7UM1 - chains d and D of the 5 polymer chains in the assembly; structure by electron microscopy, 4.20 A resolution (low resolution: residue-level contacts below are approximate; hydrogen-bond / salt-bridge calls are withheld).

== Chain d ==
Name: DNA-directed RNA polymerase beta' subunit
Source organism: Bacillus phage AR9
Notes: engineered mutation(s): N-terminal His-tag
UniProtKB: A0A172JIH0 (A0A172JIH0_9CAUD); residue numbers follow UniProt; this construct covers 1-426
Chain sequence (448 residues; each row starts with the number of its first residue; numbers below 1 keep their minus sign (Met-21 is residue -21)):
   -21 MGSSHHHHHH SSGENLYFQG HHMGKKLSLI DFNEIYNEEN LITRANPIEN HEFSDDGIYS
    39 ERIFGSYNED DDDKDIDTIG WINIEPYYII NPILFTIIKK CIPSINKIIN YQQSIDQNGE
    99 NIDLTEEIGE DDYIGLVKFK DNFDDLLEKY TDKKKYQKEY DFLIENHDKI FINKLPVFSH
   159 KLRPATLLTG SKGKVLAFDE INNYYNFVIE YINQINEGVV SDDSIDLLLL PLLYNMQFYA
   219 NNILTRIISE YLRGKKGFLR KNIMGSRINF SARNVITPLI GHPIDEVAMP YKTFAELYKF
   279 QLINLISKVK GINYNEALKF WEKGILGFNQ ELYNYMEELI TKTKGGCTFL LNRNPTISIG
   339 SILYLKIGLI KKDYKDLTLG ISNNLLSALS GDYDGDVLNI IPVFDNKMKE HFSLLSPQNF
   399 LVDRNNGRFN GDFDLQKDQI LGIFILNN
Disordered / not traced: -21 to 0
Construct notes: expression tag (-21 to 0)

== Chain D ==
Name: DNA-directed RNA polymerase
Source organism: Bacillus phage AR9
Notes: EC 2.7.7.6
UniProtKB: A0A172JI62 (A0A172JI62_9CAUD); residues 1-631 here = UniProt positions 1-631
Chain sequence (631 residues; each row starts with the number of its first residue):
     1 MEKTYNLNDI LLSNEYEKIK EDIKEEIIND MASKKVKYSN TSEFAKNDFL KDEFIDLVVD
    61 GETYEITYGN LITLLIVARP FNHFKVPMTE DLLFDLSDLK EYQNYYTTLL EHFGYSNEIK
   121 SIIKDVISEL AIFSGDINVT FGNTVSIKSL IDLGNKVKRF RELLHYRLPN DEALEFNDIE
   181 AIIKKNLDEI MKILSETDNM LRYYIDSGAG INSKQFGQVL SLVGSKPDLF GKIIPYPINT
   241 SFLRGLDVRS FYINALGARK ALITNYQQVR NSGYLTRKIS MLLMDTKLID LDDCGSHENN
   301 YLSINVENKD VLKRFSKRSY LNNNGELVEI DINDESLIGQ VIKIPSPTTC ASNEGVCRKC
   361 YGKLFDINKD LNIGMIAVLL LTDPLTQRLL SAKHLLETRS SKIDWGTNFE ENFIVNRNLI
   421 YPKVYNGTVI IKEDDFKEDE ETEEQVFDTF TLKSGNRFIS ISSPMRLFLN KDLKKQLDES
   481 FYNIEEMQFE IPLNKLDEGD SFATFIMDNN ELSKPLREIK DLIETNKYIK DHNVNEVVNY
   541 FIYLLNESGI NIQSVHSELI IREMMKLDDS DRTQFKNDKM PDYEIFRITD ANLKGDSLSR
   601 SLLFEQVKKQ LTTLDYDTFN KTKSSILDKL L
Disordered / not traced: 395-510
Bound ions: Zn2+: Cys294, Cys350, Cys357, Cys360

== Chain d / chain D interface ==
Residue-residue contacts (86; chain d residue first):
  Met1(d) - Leu598(D)
  Met1(d) - Lys623(D)
  Met1(d) - Ser624(D)
  Met1(d) - Asp628(D)
  Gly2(d) - Asp628(D)
  Lys3(d) - Leu598(D)
  Lys4(d) - Leu598(D)
  Lys4(d) - Thr622(D)
  Leu5(d) - Phe619(D)
  Ser6(d) - Phe619(D)
  Ile71(d) - Leu611(D)
  Ile71(d) - Thr612(D)
  Ile75(d) - Thr612(D)
  Ile75(d) - Leu614(D)
  Lys78(d) - Leu614(D)
  Lys136(d) - Leu614(D)
  Lys136(d) - Asp617(D)
  Phe140(d) - Leu614(D)
  Thr223(d) - Lys608(D)
  Leu230(d) - Val607(D)
  Lys233(d) - Arg277(D)
  Leu237(d) - Leu602(D)
  Leu237(d) - Leu603(D)
  Arg238(d) - Val607(D)
  Ile241(d) - Leu630(D)
  Met242(d) - Leu603(D)
  Met242(d) - Leu630(D)
  Gly259(d) - Ile132(D)
  Pro261(d) - Ser128(D)
  Ile262(d) - Lys124(D)
  Ile262(d) - Ser128(D)
  Asp263(d) - Lys124(D)
  Ile335(d) - Leu379(D)
  Ile335(d) - Asp383(D)
  Ser336(d) - Leu379(D)
  Ser336(d) - Asp383(D)
  Ile337(d) - Leu379(D)
  Asn362(d) - Ile127(D)
  Gln396(d) - Asn117(D)
  Gln396(d) - Lys120(D)
  Gln396(d) - Ser121(D)
  Leu399(d) - Ile123(D)
  Val400(d) - Leu110(D)
  Val400(d) - Lys120(D)
  Arg402(d) - Ile367(D)
  Arg402(d) - Asn368(D)
  Arg402(d) - Leu371(D)
  Arg402(d) - Ile376(D)
  Asn403(d) - Lys317(D)
  Asn403(d) - Leu380(D)
  Asn403(d) - Asn551(D)
  Asn403(d) - Ile552(D)
  Asn403(d) - Gln553(D)
  Asn403(d) - His556(D)
  Asn404(d) - Lys317(D)
  Gly405(d) - Lys317(D)
  Arg406(d) - Thr107(D)
  Phe407(d) - Gln103(D)
  Phe407(d) - Tyr106(D)
  Phe407(d) - Thr107(D)
  Phe407(d) - Ile123(D)
  Phe407(d) - Ile127(D)
  Lys415(d) - Ala209(D)
  Asp416(d) - Asn138(D)
  Gln417(d) - Ser134(D)
  Ile418(d) - Leu99(D)
  Leu419(d) - Ser207(D)
  Gly420(d) - Ser134(D)
  Gly420(d) - Asn138(D)
  Ile421(d) - Ser134(D)
  Phe422(d) - Leu99(D)
  Phe422(d) - Asp206(D)
  Phe422(d) - Ser207(D)
  Ile423(d) - Lys51(D)
  Ile423(d) - Phe141(D)
  Ile423(d) - Tyr203(D)
  Leu424(d) - Lys51(D)
  Leu424(d) - Gly69(D)
  Leu424(d) - Ile72(D)
  Leu424(d) - Phe133(D)
  Leu424(d) - Ile137(D)
  Asn425(d) - Asn70(D)
  Asn425(d) - Leu96(D)
  Asn425(d) - Ser97(D)
  Asn426(d) - Ser97(D)
  Asn426(d) - Tyr203(D)
Interface residues without a listed pair, chain d (56 interface residues in all): Thr74, Glu137, Ile226, Arg231, Ile258, His260, Asn408, Gly409, Phe411
Interface residues without a listed pair, chain D (68 interface residues in all): Asp52, Asp98, Leu130, Asn143, Tyr204, Leu364, Thr382, Phe604, Thr613, Asp615, Asn620, Lys621

== Overview ==
56 residues of chain d face 68 of chain D across their interface. Cys294(D), Cys350(D), Cys357(D) and
Cys360(D) form the Zn2+ site.
Here chain d is DNA-directed RNA polymerase beta' subunit and chain D is DNA-directed RNA polymerase, both
from Bacillus phage AR9. Entry 7UM1 (Structure of bacteriophage AR9 non-virion RNAP polymerase holoenzyme) was
determined by electron microscopy together with 7S00, 7S01 and 7UM0 from the same study.
